PDB entry 2D11 | X-ray diffraction, 2.81 A resolution | chains A and E

Chain A:
Protein: Radixin
From: Mus musculus
Notes: fragment: FERM domain (residues 1-310)
UniProt: P26043 (RADI_MOUSE); residues 1-310 here = UniProt positions 1-310
Sequence (312 residues; each row starts with the number of its first residue; numbers below 1 keep their minus sign (Gly-1 is residue -1)):
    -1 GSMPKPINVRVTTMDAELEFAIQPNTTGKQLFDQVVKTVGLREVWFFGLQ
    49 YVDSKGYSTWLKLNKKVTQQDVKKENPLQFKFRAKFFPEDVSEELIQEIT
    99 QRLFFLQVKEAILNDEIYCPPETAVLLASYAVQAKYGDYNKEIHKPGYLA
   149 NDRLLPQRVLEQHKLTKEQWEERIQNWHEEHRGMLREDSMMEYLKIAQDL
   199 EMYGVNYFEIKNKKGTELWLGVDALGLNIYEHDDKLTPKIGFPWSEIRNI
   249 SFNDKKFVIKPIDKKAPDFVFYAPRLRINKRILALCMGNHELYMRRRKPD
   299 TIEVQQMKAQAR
Not modelled in the structure: -1 to 2, 297-310
Differences from the reference sequence: cloning artifact (-1 to 0)

Chain E:
Protein: Na(+)/H(+) exchange regulatory cofactor NHE-RF2
UniProt: Q15599 (NHRF2_HUMAN); residue numbers follow UniProt; this construct covers 310-337
Sequence (28 residues; each row starts with the number of its first residue):
   310 KEKARAMRVNKRAPQMDWNRKREIFSNF
Not modelled in the structure: 310-319

Interface between chain A and chain E:
Residue-residue contacts (42; chain A residue first):
  Glu199(A) - Lys320(E)
  Ile208(A) - Phe334(E)  hydrophobic
  Lys209(A) - Phe334(E)
  Asn210(A) - Phe334(E)  hydrogen bond (side chain-backbone)
  Asn210(A) - Ser335(E)  hydrogen bond (side chain-backbone)
  Asn210(A) - Phe337(E)  hydrogen bond (side chain-backbone)
  Lys211(A) - Ser335(E)  hydrogen bond
  Lys212(A) - Ser335(E)
  Lys212(A) - Asn336(E)  hydrogen bond (side chain-backbone)
  Lys212(A) - Phe337(E)
  Thr214(A) - Phe337(E)  hydrogen bond (side chain-backbone)
  Asn226(A) - Ala322(E)
  Ile227(A) - Phe334(E)  hydrophobic
  Glu229(A) - Phe337(E)
  Pro236(A) - Ala322(E)  hydrophobic
  Pro236(A) - Pro323(E)
  Lys237(A) - Pro323(E)
  Lys237(A) - Met325(E)
  Lys237(A) - Phe337(E)
  Ile238(A) - Ala322(E)
  Ile238(A) - Lys330(E)
  Ile238(A) - Phe334(E)
  Ile238(A) - Phe337(E)  hydrophobic
  Gly239(A) - Ala322(E)
  Gly239(A) - Lys330(E)  hydrogen bond (backbone-side chain)
  Phe240(A) - Trp327(E)  hydrophobic
  Phe240(A) - Lys330(E)
  Pro241(A) - Arg321(E)
  Glu244(A) - Trp327(E)  hydrogen bond
  Ile257(A) - Trp327(E)
  Pro259(A) - Trp327(E)  hydrophobic
  Pro265(A) - Trp327(E)
  Pro265(A) - Asn328(E)
  Pro265(A) - Arg331(E)
  Asp266(A) - Arg331(E)  hydrogen bond (backbone-side chain)
  Phe267(A) - Trp327(E)  hydrophobic
  Phe267(A) - Lys330(E)
  Phe267(A) - Arg331(E)
  Phe267(A) - Phe334(E)  hydrophobic
  Val268(A) - Arg331(E)
  Val268(A) - Phe334(E)
  Phe269(A) - Phe334(E)  hydrophobic
Also at the interface, not in a pair above, chain A (30 interface residues in all): Asp197, Leu216, Leu223, Leu234, Lys258, Ala264
Also at the interface, not in a pair above, chain E (14 interface residues in all): Ile333
From the paper, about this interface:
  - interface residues, chain E: Ile333(E), Phe337(E)

Summary:
30 residues of chain A face 14 of chain E across their interface, with 9 hydrogen bonds. Polar pairs include
Asn210(A)-Phe334(E), Asn210(A)-Ser335(E) and Asn210(A)-Phe337(E). The paper reports interface residues
Ile333(E) and Phe337(E).
Here chain A is Radixin (Mus musculus) and chain E is Na(+)/H(+) exchange regulatory cofactor NHE-RF2. Entry
2D11 (Crystal structure of the Radixin FERM domain complexed with the NHERF-2 C-terminal tail peptide) was
determined by X-ray diffraction together with 2D10 from the same study.
